Entry 1CRH (X-ray diffraction, 1.90 A resolution); this record covers chain A.

== Chain A ==
Molecule: Cytochrome C
From: Saccharomyces cerevisiae
UniProt: P00044 (CYC1_YEAST); the author numbering skips numbers that UniProt does not, so the offset changes along the chain: -5 to -1 = UniProt 1-5; 1-103 = UniProt 6-108
Chain sequence (108 residues; numbered -5 to 103; 1 number in that range is skipped by the numbering (no residue carries it; nothing is unmodelled there); the number before each row is that of its first residue; numbers below 1 keep their minus sign (Thr-5 is residue -5)):
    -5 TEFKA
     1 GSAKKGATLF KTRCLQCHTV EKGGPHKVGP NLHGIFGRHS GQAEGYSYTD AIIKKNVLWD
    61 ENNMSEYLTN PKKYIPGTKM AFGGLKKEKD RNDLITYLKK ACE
Differences from the reference sequence: conflict Ile52 (Asn57 in P00044)
Modified / non-standard residues: Lys72 (n-trimethyllysine; M3L)
Covalently attached groups: heme c (HEC) linked to Cys14, Cys17
Ion coordination: heme c Fe: His18, Met80
Small-molecule neighbours: heme c (HEC): Arg13, Gln16, His18, Val28, Gly29, Pro30, Leu32, Ile35, His39, Ser40, Gly41, Tyr46, Tyr48, Thr49, Ile52, Trp59, Met64, Tyr67, Leu68, Thr78, Lys79, Met80, Ala81, Phe82, Leu85, Leu94, Leu98

== Summary ==
Covalently linked heme c: at Cys14. His18 and Met80 form the heme c Fe site.
Chain A is Cytochrome C (Saccharomyces cerevisiae); the structure, The role of a conserved internal water
molecule and its associated hydrogen bond network in cytochrome ..., was determined by X-ray diffraction,
deposited together with 1CRG and 1CRJ.
